1ZPE - chain A; structure by X-ray diffraction, 1.70 A resolution.

== Chain A ==
Name: Arginase 1
Source organism: Rattus norvegicus
Notes: EC 3.5.3.1
UniProt: P07824 (ARGI1_RAT); residues 6-319 here = UniProt positions 6-319
Chain sequence (314 residues; numbered 6 to 319; the number before each row is that of its first residue):
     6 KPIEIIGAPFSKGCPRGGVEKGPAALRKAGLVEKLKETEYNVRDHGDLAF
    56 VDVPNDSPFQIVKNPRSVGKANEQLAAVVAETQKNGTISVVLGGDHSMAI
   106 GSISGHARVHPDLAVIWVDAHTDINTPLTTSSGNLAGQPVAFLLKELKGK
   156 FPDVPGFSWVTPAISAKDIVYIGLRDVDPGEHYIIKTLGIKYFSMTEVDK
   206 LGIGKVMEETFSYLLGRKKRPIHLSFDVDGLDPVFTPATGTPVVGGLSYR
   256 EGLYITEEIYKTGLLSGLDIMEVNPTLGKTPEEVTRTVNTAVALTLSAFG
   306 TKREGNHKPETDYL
Sequence notes: modified residue (19); engineered mutation Ala-119 (Cys in P07824), Ala-141 (His in P07824), Ala-168 (Cys in P07824), Ala-303 (Cys in P07824)
Modified residues: Cys-19 (3-[(4-aminobutyl)sulfinyl]-2-iminopropan-1-ol; BBC)
Bound ions: Mn2+ site 1: His-101, Asp-124, Asp-128, Asp-232; Mn2+ site 2: Asp-124, His-126, Asp-232, Asp-234
Curated features (UniProtKB/Swiss-Prot):
  - binding site (Mn(2+)): His-101, Asp-124, His-126, Asp-128, Asp-232, Asp-234
  - binding site (substrate): His-126 to Asn-130, Ser-137 to Asn-139, Asp-183, Thr-246, Glu-277
  - modified residue: Lys-17 (N6-succinyllysine), Ser-62 (Phosphoserine), Ser-72 (Phosphoserine), Lys-75 (N6-succinyllysine), Ser-163 (Phosphoserine), Ser-217 (Phosphoserine), Thr-281 (Phosphothreonine)
  - mutagenesis: His-101 (H101E: Reduced catalytic activity. No effect on manganese binding), Asp-128 (D128E/N: Reduced manganese binding and strongly reduced catalytic activity), Asp-232 (D232A: Loss of one manganese ion and strongly reduced catalytic activity; D232C: Reduced manganese binding and strongly reduced catalytic activity), Asp-234 (D234A/E/H: Reduced manganese binding and strongly reduced catalytic activity), Gly-235 (G235A: 56% of wild-type activity; G235R: Loss of manganese-binding and activity)

== Summary ==
His-101, Asp-124, Asp-128 and Asp-232 coordinate Mn2+ site 1. Asp-124, His-126, Asp-232 and Asp-234 form the
Mn2+ site 2. Curated annotation (UniProt) lists 6 Mn2+-binding residues, 11 substrate-binding residues and 5
mutagenesis sites.
Chain A is Arginase 1 (Rattus norvegicus); the structure, Arginase I covalently modified with butylamine at
Q19C, was determined by X-ray diffraction, deposited together with 1ZPG, 1TA1, 1TBH, 1TBJ and 1TBL.
